Entry 6ZI4 (X-ray diffraction, 2.80 A resolution); this record covers chains H and L of the 4 polymer chains in the assembly.

# Chain H
Molecule: Reaction center protein H chain
From: Blastochloris viridis
UniProt: P06008 (RCEH_BLAVI); residue numbers follow UniProt; this construct covers 1-258
Sequence (258 residues; row label = number of the first residue in the row):
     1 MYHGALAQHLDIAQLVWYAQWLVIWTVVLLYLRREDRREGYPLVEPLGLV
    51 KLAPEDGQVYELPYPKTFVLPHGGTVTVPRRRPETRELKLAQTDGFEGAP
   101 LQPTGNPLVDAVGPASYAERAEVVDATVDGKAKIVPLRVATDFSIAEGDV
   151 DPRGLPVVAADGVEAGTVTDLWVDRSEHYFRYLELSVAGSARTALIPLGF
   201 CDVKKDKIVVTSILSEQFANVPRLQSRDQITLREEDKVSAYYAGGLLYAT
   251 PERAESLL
Modified positions: Met1 (N-formylmethionine; FME)
Swiss-Prot annotation at these positions:
  - modified residue: Met1 (N-formylmethionine)
Residues lining bound ligands: heptane-1,2,3-triol (HTO): His3, Gly4, Ala5

# Chain L
Molecule: Reaction center protein L chain
From: Blastochloris viridis
UniProt: P06009 (RCEL_BLAVI); residues 1-273 here correspond to UniProt positions 2-274 (UniProt number = residue number + 1)
Sequence (273 residues; each row starts with the number of its first residue):
     1 ALLSFERKYRVRGGTLIGGDLFDFWVGPYFVGFFGVSAIFFIFLGVSLIG
    51 YAASQGPTWDPFAISINPPDLKYGLGAAPLLEGGFWQAITVCALGAFISW
   101 MLREVEISRKLGIGWHVPLAFCVPIFMFCVLQVFRPLLLGSWGHAFPYGI
   151 LSHLDWVNNFGYQYLNWHYNPGHMSSVSFLFVNAMALGLHGGLILSVANP
   201 GDGDKVKTAEHENQYFRDVVGYSIGALSIHRLGLFLASNIFLTGAFGTIA
   251 SGPFWTRGWPEWWGWWLDIPFWS
Swiss-Prot annotation at these positions:
  - binding site ((7R,8Z)-bacteriochlorophyll b): His153, His173
  - binding site (Fe cation): His190, His230
  - binding site (a ubiquinone): Phe216
Bound ions: Fe ion: His190, His230 (shared with 3 residues of chain M)
Residues lining bound ligands:
  - bacteriochlorophyll b (BCB), molecule 1: Val46, Phe97, Phe128, Leu131, Phe146, Ile150, Leu151, His153, Leu154, Trp156, Val157
  - bacteriochlorophyll b (BCB), molecule 2: Phe97, Phe121, Pro124, Ile125, Met127, Phe128, Leu131, Val157, Asn158, Phe160, Gly161, Tyr162, Trp167, His168, Gly172, His173, Ser176, Val177, Leu180, Phe181, Ile240, Phe241, Gly244, Ala245, Gly247, Thr248
  - bacteriochlorophyll b (BCB), molecule 3: Val157, Tyr162, His168, Leu180, Phe181
  - bacteriochlorophyll b (BCB), molecule 4: His168, His173, Met174, Val177, Ser178, Phe181, Val182, Met185, Val220, Tyr222
  - bacteriopheophytin b (BPB), molecule 1: Phe41, Ile42, Gly45, Ile49, Ile89, Cys92, Ala93, Ala96, Phe97, Trp100, Glu104, Val117, Ala120, Phe121, Val123, Pro124, Phe128, Phe146, Pro147, Tyr148, Gly149, Ile150, His153, Ala237, Ser238, Phe241
  - bacteriopheophytin b (BPB), molecule 2: Phe181, Ala184, Met185, Leu189, Val219, Val220
  - diacyl glycerol (DGA): Pro171, Met174, Ser175, Ser178, Trp262, Trp263, Trp265
  - heptane-1,2,3-triol (HTO): Leu75, Gly76, Ala77, Gln87, Val91, Trp142
  - menaquinone-7 (MQ7): Val26, Tyr29, Phe30, Val31, Gly35, Ile39, Ile42, Trp100, Arg103

# How chain H and chain L interact
Contacting residue pairs - 75 pairs, chain H then chain L:
  Gly40(H) - Leu3(L)
  Gly40(H) - Ser4(L)  hydrogen bond (backbone-backbone)
  Gly40(H) - Phe5(L)
  Tyr41(H) - Leu3(L)  hydrophobic
  Leu43(H) - Leu2(L)
  Leu43(H) - Leu3(L)  hydrophobic
  Val44(H) - Ala1(L)  hydrogen bond (backbone-backbone)
  Val44(H) - Leu2(L)  hydrogen bond (backbone-backbone)
  Glu45(H) - Ala1(L)
  Lys66(H) - Asn199(L)  hydrogen bond
  Phe68(H) - Ala198(L)
  Phe68(H) - Val206(L)  hydrophobic
  Val69(H) - Gly203(L)
  Val69(H) - Asp204(L)
  Val69(H) - Lys205(L)
  Val69(H) - Val206(L)  hydrogen bond (backbone-backbone)
  Pro71(H) - Lys205(L)
  Pro71(H) - Val206(L)
  Arg82(H) - Ser4(L)
  Glu84(H) - Ser4(L)
  Glu84(H) - Phe5(L)
  Glu84(H) - Lys8(L)  salt bridge
  Leu88(H) - Lys8(L)
  Gln92(H) - Arg7(L)
  Phe96(H) - Phe24(L)  hydrophobic
  Phe96(H) - Trp25(L)
  Glu97(H) - Ala1(L)
  Gly98(H) - Arg10(L)
  Gly98(H) - Phe24(L)
  Gly98(H) - Trp25(L)  hydrogen bond (backbone-backbone)
  Pro100(H) - Arg10(L)
  Pro100(H) - Val11(L)
  Pro100(H) - Arg12(L)
  Pro100(H) - Asp23(L)
  Pro100(H) - Trp25(L)  hydrophobic
  Leu101(H) - Arg7(L)
  Leu101(H) - Arg10(L)  hydrogen bond (backbone-backbone)
  Leu101(H) - Val11(L)
  Leu101(H) - Arg12(L)  hydrogen bond (backbone-backbone)
  Gln102(H) - Arg12(L)
  Gly113(H) - Lys8(L)  hydrogen bond (backbone-backbone)
  Gly113(H) - Tyr9(L)
  Gly113(H) - Val11(L)
  Pro114(H) - Lys110(L)
  Pro114(H) - Leu111(L)
  Pro114(H) - Gly112(L)
  Ser116(H) - Lys8(L)  hydrogen bond (side chain-backbone)
  Ser116(H) - Tyr9(L)
  Tyr117(H) - Lys8(L)
  Thr127(H) - Glu210(L)
  Val128(H) - Thr208(L)
  Val128(H) - Glu210(L)  hydrogen bond (backbone-side chain)
  Val128(H) - His211(L)
  Ser176(H) - Glu210(L)  hydrogen bond
  Glu177(H) - Ala209(L)
  Glu177(H) - Ala226(L)
  Tyr179(H) - Leu227(L)
  Ala243(H) - Gly112(L)
  Leu246(H) - Gly112(L)
  Leu247(H) - Gly14(L)
  Tyr248(H) - Val11(L)
  Arg253(H) - Arg109(L)
  Ala254(H) - Gly13(L)
  Ala254(H) - Gly14(L)  hydrogen bond (backbone-backbone)
  Glu255(H) - Arg12(L)  salt bridge
  Glu255(H) - Arg109(L)
  Ser256(H) - Thr15(L)  hydrogen bond
  Ser256(H) - Leu16(L)
  Ser256(H) - Ile17(L)
  Ser256(H) - Gly18(L)  hydrogen bond (side chain-backbone)
  Ser256(H) - Gly19(L)  hydrogen bond (side chain-backbone)
  Leu257(H) - Thr15(L)
  Leu257(H) - Leu16(L)
  Leu257(H) - Arg109(L)
  Leu258(H) - Leu16(L)  hydrogen bond (backbone-backbone)
Interface residues without a listed pair, chain H (46 interface residues in all): Trp17, Glu39, Pro42, Leu70, Arg86, Leu90, Ala99, Val112
Interface residues without a listed pair, chain L (41 interface residues in all): Val26, Phe62, Lys207, Asn213

# In short
Chain H and chain L form an interface of 46 and 41 residues respectively, with 17 hydrogen bonds and 2 salt
bridges. Polar contacts include Glu84(H)-Lys8(L), Glu255(H)-Arg12(L) and Lys66(H)-Asn199(L). Chain H binds
heptane-1,2,3-triol.
Here chain H is Reaction center protein H chain and chain L is Reaction center protein L chain, both from
Blastochloris viridis. Entry 6ZI4 (Ultrafast Structural Response to Charge Redistribution Within a
Photosynthetic Reaction Centre - 5 ps (a) structure) was determined by X-ray diffraction together with 6ZHW,
6ZI5, 6ZI6, 6ZI9, 6ZIA and 6ZID from the same study.
